PDB entry 5JVD | X-ray diffraction, 2.39 A resolution | chains D and E of the 6 polymer chains in the assembly

Chain D:
Name: Tubulin beta-2B chain
Source organism: Bos taurus
Reference sequence: Q6B856 (TBB2B_BOVIN); the author numbering skips numbers that UniProt does not, so the offset changes along the chain: 1-42 = UniProt 1-42; 45-360 = UniProt 43-358; 369-455 = UniProt 359-445
Sequence (445 residues; each row starts with the number of its first residue; note: 10 numbers in that range are skipped by the numbering (no residue carries them; nothing is unmodelled there)):
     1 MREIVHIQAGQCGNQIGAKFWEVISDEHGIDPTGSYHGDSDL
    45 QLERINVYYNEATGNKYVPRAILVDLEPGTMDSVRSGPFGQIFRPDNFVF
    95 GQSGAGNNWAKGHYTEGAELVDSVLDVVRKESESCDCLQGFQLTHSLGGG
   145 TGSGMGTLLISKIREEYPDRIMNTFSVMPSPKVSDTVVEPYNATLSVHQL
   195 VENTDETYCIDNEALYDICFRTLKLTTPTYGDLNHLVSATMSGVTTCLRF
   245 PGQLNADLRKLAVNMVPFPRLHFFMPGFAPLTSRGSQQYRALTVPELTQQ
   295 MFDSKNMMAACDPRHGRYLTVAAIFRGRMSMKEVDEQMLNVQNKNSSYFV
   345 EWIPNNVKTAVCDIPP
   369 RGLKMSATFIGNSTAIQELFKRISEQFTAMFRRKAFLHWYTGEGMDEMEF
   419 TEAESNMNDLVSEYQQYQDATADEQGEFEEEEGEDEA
Not modelled in the structure: 1, 277-284, 442-455
Ion coordination: Mg2+: Q11 (together with GDP)
Small-molecule neighbours:
  - 6NL ((2E)-3-(3-hydroxy-4-methoxyphenyl)-1-(7-methoxy-2H-1,3-benzodioxol-5-yl)-2-methylprop-2-en-1-one): Y202, V238, C241, L242, L248, A250, D251, K254, L255, N258, M259, T314, V315, A316, A317, I318, N349, N350, V351, K352, A354, I378
  - GDP (guanosine-5'-diphosphate): G10, Q11, C12, Q15, I16, D69, N101, S140, G142, G143, G144, T145, G146, V171, P173, V177, D179, E183, N206, L209, Y224, L227, N228
Curated features (UniProtKB/Swiss-Prot):
  - motif: M1 to I4 (MREI motif)
  - binding site (GTP): Q11, E71, S140, G144, T145, G146, N206, N228
  - binding site (Mg(2+)): E71
  - modified residue: S40 (Phosphoserine), T57 (Phosphothreonine), K60 (N6-acetyllysine), S174 (Phosphoserine), T287 (Phosphothreonine), T292 (Phosphothreonine), R320 (Omega-N-methylarginine), E448 (5-glutamyl polyglutamate)
  - cross-link (Glycyl lysine isopeptide (Lys-Gly)): K60 (interchain with G-Cter in ubiquitin), K326 (interchain with G-Cter in ubiquitin)
From the paper describing this entry:
  - binding site for 6NL: G237, C241, L242, L248, A250, D251, L255, N258, M259, A316, I318, N349, K352, A354, I378

Chain E:
Name: Stathmin-4
Source organism: Rattus norvegicus
Reference sequence: P63043 (STMN4_RAT); residues 3-145 here correspond to UniProt positions 47-189 (UniProt number = residue number + 44)
Sequence (143 residues; each row starts with the number of its first residue):
     3 MADMEVIELNKCTSGQSFEVILKPPSFDGVPEFNASLPRRRDPSLEEIQK
    53 KLEAAEERRKYQEAELLKHLAEKREHEREVIQKAIEENNNFIKMAKEKLA
   103 QKMESNKENREAHLAAMLERLQEKDKHAEEVRKNKELKEEASR
Not modelled in the structure: 3-5, 28-43, 144-145
Differences from the reference sequence: conflict M3 (Ile47 in P63043), A4 (Ser48 in P63043)
Curated features (UniProtKB/Swiss-Prot):
  - modified residue: S46 (Phosphoserine)

How chain D and chain E interact:
Residue-residue contacts (24; chain D residue first):
  Y108(D) with H129(E), hydrogen bond; A130(E), hydrophobic; V133(E), hydrophobic; R134(E), hydrogen bond (backbone-side chain)
  T109(D) with K137(E)
  A112(D) with R134(E)
  S155(D) with L123(E); K126(E)
  K156(D) with D127(E), salt bridge
  R158(D) with L123(E)
  E159(D) with L120(E); L123(E); D127(E)
  P162(D) with M119(E)
  Q193(D) with K126(E), hydrogen bond
  N197(D) with L123(E); K126(E)
  G410(D) with K137(E)
  E411(D) with V133(E); K137(E), salt bridge
  G412(D) with V133(E); N136(E), hydrogen bond (backbone-side chain); K137(E)
  E417(D) with H129(E), salt bridge
Interface residues without a listed pair, chain D (16 interface residues in all): D163, M413
Interface residues without a listed pair, chain E (15 interface residues in all): R112, L116, Q124, K140

Summary:
Chain D and chain E form an interface of 16 and 15 residues respectively, with 4 hydrogen bonds and 3 salt
bridges. Among the polar pairs are K156(D)-D127(E), E411(D)-K137(E) and E417(D)-H129(E). Bound to chain D:
compound 6NL and GDP. The paper reports a binding site for 6NL at G237(D), C241(D) and L242(D) among others.
Chain D is Tubulin beta-2B chain (Bos taurus) and chain E is Stathmin-4 (Rattus norvegicus); the structure,
Tubulin-TUB092 complex, was determined by X-ray diffraction.
